6TA3 - chains A and K of the 3 polymer chains in the assembly; structure by electron microscopy, 3.80 A resolution.

# Chain A
Molecule: Tubulin alpha-1B chain
From: Sus scrofa
Reference sequence: Q2XVP4 (TBA1B_PIG); residue numbers follow UniProt; this construct covers 1-438
Sequence (438 residues; each row starts with the number of its first residue):
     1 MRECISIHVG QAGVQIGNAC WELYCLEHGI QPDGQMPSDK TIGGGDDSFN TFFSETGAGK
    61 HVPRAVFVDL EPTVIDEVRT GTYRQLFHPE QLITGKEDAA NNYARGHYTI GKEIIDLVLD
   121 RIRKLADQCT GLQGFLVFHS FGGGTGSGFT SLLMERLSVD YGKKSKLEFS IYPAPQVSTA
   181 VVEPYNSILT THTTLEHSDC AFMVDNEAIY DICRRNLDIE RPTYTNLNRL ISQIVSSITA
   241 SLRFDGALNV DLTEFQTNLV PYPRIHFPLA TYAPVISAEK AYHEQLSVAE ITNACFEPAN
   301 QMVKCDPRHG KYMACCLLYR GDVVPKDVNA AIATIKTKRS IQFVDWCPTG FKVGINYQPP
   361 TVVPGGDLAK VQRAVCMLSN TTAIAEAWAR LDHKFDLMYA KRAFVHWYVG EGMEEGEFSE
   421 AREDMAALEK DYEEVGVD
Metal / ion sites: Mg2+: Glu71 (together with phosphomethylphosphonic acid guanylate ester)
Ligand contacts: phosphomethylphosphonic acid guanylate ester (G2P): Gly10, Gln11, Ala12, Gln15, Asp69, Glu71, Asp98, Ala99, Ala100, Asn101, Ser140, Gly142, Gly143, Gly144, Thr145, Gly146, Ile171, Thr179, Glu183, Asn206, Tyr224, Asn228
Swiss-Prot annotation at these positions:
  - motif: Met1 to Cys4 (MREC motif)
  - active site: Glu254
  - binding site (GTP): Gly10, Gln11, Ala12, Gln15, Glu71, Ala99, Ser140, Gly143, Gly144, Thr145, Gly146, Thr179, Glu183, Asn206, Tyr224, Asn228, Leu252
  - binding site (Mg(2+)): Glu71
  - modified residue: Lys40 (N6,N6,N6-trimethyllysine), Ser48 (Phosphoserine), Ser232 (Phosphoserine), Tyr282 (3'-nitrotyrosine), Arg339 (Omega-N-methylarginine)
  - cross-link (Glycyl lysine isopeptide (Lys-Gly)): Lys326 (interchain with G-Cter in ubiquitin), Lys370 (interchain with G-Cter in ubiquitin)
Reported in the primary citation:
  - binding site for the ligand MZK: Arg402 (from molecular simulation)

# Chain K
Molecule: Kinesin-like protein KIF11
From: Homo sapiens
Reference sequence: P52732 (KIF11_HUMAN); residues 1-369 here = UniProt positions 1-369
Sequence (391 residues; numbered -21 to 369; the number before each row is that of its first residue; numbers below 1 keep their minus sign (Met-21 is residue -21)):
   -21 MHHHHHHSSG VDLGTENLYF QSMASQPNSS AKKKEEKGKN IQVVVRCRPF NLAERKASAH
    39 SIVECDPVRK EVSVRTGGLA DKSSRKTYTF DMVFGASTKQ IDVYRSVVCP ILDEVIMGYN
    99 CTIFAYGQTG TGKTFTMEGE RSPNEEYTWE EDPLAGIIPR TLHQIFEKLT DNGTEFSVKV
   159 SLLEIYNEEL FDLLNPSSDV SERLQMFDDP RNKRGVIIKG LEEITVHNKD EVYQILEKGA
   219 AKRTTAATLM NAYSSRSHSV FSVTIHMKET TIDGEELVKI GKLNLVDLAG SENIGRSGAV
   279 DKRAREAGNI NQSLLTLGRV ITALVERTPH VPYRESKLTR ILQDSLGGRT RTSIIATISP
   339 ASLNLEETLS TLEYAHRAKN ILNKPEVNQK L
Unresolved in the structure: -21 to 14, 118-133, 249-253
Sequence notes: initiating methionine (-21); expression tag (-20 to 0)
Ligand contacts: MZK (6-[4-(trifluoromethyl)phenyl]-3,4-dihydro-1H-quinolin-2-one): Tyr104, Gly105, Gln106, Leu266, Leu292, Leu295, Gly296, Thr300, Glu345, Ser348, Thr349, Glu351, Tyr352, Arg355
Swiss-Prot annotation at these positions:
  - binding site (ATP): Gly105 to Thr112
  - modified residue: Lys146 (N6-acetyllysine)
  - natural variant: Phe144 (F144L: In MCLMR), Arg234 (R234C: In MCLMR), Ser235 (S235C: In MCLMR)
Reported in the primary citation:
  - binding site for MZK: Gln106, Arg355 (from molecular simulation)
  - mutagenesis - I299F (50%-60%), A356T (50%-60%): increased catalytic activity on 50 nM GSK-1

# Interface between chain A and chain K
Contacting residue pairs (24; chain A residue first):
  Tyr108(A) with Asn271(K)
  Arg402(A) with Arg297(K), hydrogen bond (backbone-side chain)
  Ala403(A) with Arg297(K)
  Phe404(A) with Arg297(K)
  Val405(A) with Leu293(K), hydrophobic
  His406(A) with Gln290(K), hydrogen bond (backbone-side chain); Arg297(K), hydrogen bond
  Val409(A) with Gly286(K); Asn289(K); Gln290(K); Leu293(K), hydrophobic
  Gly410(A) with Ile272(K); Gly286(K); Gln290(K)
  Glu411(A) with Asn271(K); Ile272(K)
  Gly412(A) with Asn271(K); Ile272(K)
  Met413(A) with Asn271(K)
  Glu414(A) with Glu344(K); Ser348(K)
  Glu420(A) with Leu343(K)
  Glu423(A) with Leu57(K)
  Ala427(A) with Leu57(K), hydrophobic
Also at the interface, not in a pair above, chain A (20 interface residues in all): Trp407, Glu415, Gly416, Ser419, Asp424
Also at the interface, not in a pair above, chain K (14 interface residues in all): Gly273, Thr300, Leu347

# Summary
Chain A and chain K form an interface of 20 and 14 residues respectively, with 3 hydrogen bonds. Polar pairs
include Arg402(A)-Arg297(K), His406(A)-Gln290(K) and His406(A)-Arg297(K). The paper reports a binding site for
MZK at Gln106(K) and Arg355(K); I299F and A356T of chain K increase catalytic activity on 50 nM GSK-1.
Chain A is Tubulin alpha-1B chain (Sus scrofa) and chain K is Kinesin-like protein KIF11 (Homo sapiens); the
structure, Human kinesin-5 motor domain in the GSK-1 state bound to microtubules (Conformation 1), was
determined by electron microscopy together with 6TA4 and 6TIW from the same study.
